3ETF - chains A and C of the 4 polymer chains in the assembly; structure by X-ray diffraction, 1.85 A resolution.

# Chain A (and C)
Molecule: Putative succinate-semialdehyde dehydrogenase
Organism: Salmonella typhimurium
Notes: EC 1.2.1.-; chain C of this document is another copy of the same molecule, construct and numbering; everything in this record applies to it too
Reference sequence: Q8ZPI3 (Q8ZPI3_SALTY); numbering as in UniProt (aligned over 1-462)
Amino-acid sequence (462 residues; each row starts with the number of its first residue):
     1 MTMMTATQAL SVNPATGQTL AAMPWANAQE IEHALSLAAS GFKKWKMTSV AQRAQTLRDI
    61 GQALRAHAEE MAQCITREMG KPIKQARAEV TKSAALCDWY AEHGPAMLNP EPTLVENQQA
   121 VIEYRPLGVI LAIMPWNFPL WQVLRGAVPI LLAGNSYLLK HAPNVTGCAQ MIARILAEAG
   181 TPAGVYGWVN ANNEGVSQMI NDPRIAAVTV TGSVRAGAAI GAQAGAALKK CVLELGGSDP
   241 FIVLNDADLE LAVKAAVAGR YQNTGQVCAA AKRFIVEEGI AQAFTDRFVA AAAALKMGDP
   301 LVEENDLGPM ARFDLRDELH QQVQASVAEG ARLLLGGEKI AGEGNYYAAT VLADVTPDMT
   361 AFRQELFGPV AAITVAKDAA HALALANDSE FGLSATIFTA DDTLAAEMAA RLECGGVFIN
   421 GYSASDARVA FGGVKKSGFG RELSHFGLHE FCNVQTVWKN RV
Not modelled in the structure: 1-5 (chain C: 1-7)
Modified residues: Mse1, Mse3, Mse4 (selenomethionine); Mse23, Mse47, Mse71, Mse79, Mse107, Mse134, Mse171, Mse199, Mse297, Mse310, Mse359, Mse408 (selenomethionine; parent Met)

# Chain A / chain C interface
Pairs across the interface - 31 pairs, chain A then chain C:
  Ala6(A) - Arg215(C)  hydrogen bond (backbone-side chain)
  Gln8(A) - Gln321(C)
  Gln8(A) - Gln322(C)
  Gln8(A) - Thr360(C)
  Gln8(A) - Gln364(C)  hydrogen bond
  Leu10(A) - Gln321(C)
  Leu10(A) - Gln324(C)
  Leu10(A) - Ala325(C)  hydrophobic
  Val12(A) - Gln324(C)
  Gly17(A) - Gln324(C)  hydrogen bond (backbone-side chain)
  Thr19(A) - Gln324(C)  hydrogen bond
  Arg312(A) - Gln321(C)
  Phe313(A) - Asp317(C)
  Phe313(A) - Lys339(C)
  Asp314(A) - Asp317(C)
  Asp317(A) - Phe313(C)
  Asp317(A) - Asp314(C)  hydrogen bond (side chain-backbone)
  Asp317(A) - Asp317(C)
  Gln321(A) - Gln8(C)
  Gln321(A) - Leu10(C)
  Gln321(A) - Arg312(C)
  Gln322(A) - Gln8(C)
  Gln324(A) - Leu10(C)
  Gln324(A) - Val12(C)
  Gln324(A) - Gly17(C)  hydrogen bond (side chain-backbone)
  Gln324(A) - Thr19(C)  hydrogen bond
  Ala325(A) - Gln8(C)
  Ala325(A) - Leu10(C)  hydrophobic
  Lys339(A) - Phe313(C)
  Thr360(A) - Gln8(C)  hydrogen bond
  Gln364(A) - Gln8(C)  hydrogen bond
Interface residues without a listed pair, chain A (25 interface residues in all): Gln18, Ala22, Glu194, Ala328, Glu329, Glu338, Glu343, Lys436
Interface residues without a listed pair, chain C (24 interface residues in all): Gln18, Ala22, Glu194, Ala328, Glu338, Glu343, Lys436

# Overview
The interface between chain A and chain C involves 25 residues on one side and 24 on the other, with 9
hydrogen bonds. Polar contacts include Ala6(A)-Arg215(C), Gln8(A)-Gln364(C) and Gly17(A)-Gln324(C).
Both chains are Putative succinate-semialdehyde dehydrogenase (Salmonella typhimurium). Entry 3ETF (Crystal
structure of a putative succinate-semialdehyde dehydrogenase from salmonella typhimurium lt2) was determined
by X-ray diffraction together with 3EFV from the same study.
